6SQV - chain AAA; structure by X-ray diffraction, 2.45 A resolution.

Chain AAA:
Name: U1 small nuclear ribonucleoprotein A
Organism: Homo sapiens
UniProt: P09012 (SNRPA_HUMAN); residue numbers follow UniProt; this construct covers 1-97
Sequence (98 residues; row label = number of the first residue in the row):
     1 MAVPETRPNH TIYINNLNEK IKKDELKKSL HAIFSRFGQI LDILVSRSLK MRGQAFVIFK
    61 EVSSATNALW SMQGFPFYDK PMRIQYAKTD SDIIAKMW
Disordered / not traced: 1-2, 92-98
Construct notes: engineered mutation H31 (Tyr in P09012), R36 (Gln in P09012), W70 (Arg in P09012); expression tag (98)
Curated features (UniProtKB/Swiss-Prot):
  - modified residue: A2 (N-acetylalanine), K60 (N6-acetyllysine)
  - mutagenesis: T11 (T11V: Abolishes RNA binding), Y13 (Y13F: Substantially reduces RNA binding), N15 (N15V: Abolishes RNA binding), N16 (N16V: Substantially reduces RNA binding), R52 (R52Q: Abolishes RNA binding)

In short:
From UniProt: 5 mutagenesis sites.
Chain AAA is U1 small nuclear ribonucleoprotein A (Homo sapiens); the structure, Structure of the U1A variant
A1-98 Y31H/Q36R/R70W, was determined by X-ray diffraction together with 6SQN, 6SQQ, 6SQT and 6SR7 from the
same study.
